PDB entry 5EZK | X-ray diffraction, 8.50 A resolution (very low resolution: no residue pairs are listed; an interface is given only as per-side residue counts) | chains C and D of the 5 polymer chains in the assembly

# Chain C
Protein: DNA-directed RNA polymerase subunit beta
Organism: Escherichia coli
Notes: EC 2.7.7.6
UniProt: P0A8V4 (RPOB_ECO57); numbering as in UniProt (aligned over 1-1342)
Amino-acid sequence (1342 residues; row label = number of the first residue in the row):
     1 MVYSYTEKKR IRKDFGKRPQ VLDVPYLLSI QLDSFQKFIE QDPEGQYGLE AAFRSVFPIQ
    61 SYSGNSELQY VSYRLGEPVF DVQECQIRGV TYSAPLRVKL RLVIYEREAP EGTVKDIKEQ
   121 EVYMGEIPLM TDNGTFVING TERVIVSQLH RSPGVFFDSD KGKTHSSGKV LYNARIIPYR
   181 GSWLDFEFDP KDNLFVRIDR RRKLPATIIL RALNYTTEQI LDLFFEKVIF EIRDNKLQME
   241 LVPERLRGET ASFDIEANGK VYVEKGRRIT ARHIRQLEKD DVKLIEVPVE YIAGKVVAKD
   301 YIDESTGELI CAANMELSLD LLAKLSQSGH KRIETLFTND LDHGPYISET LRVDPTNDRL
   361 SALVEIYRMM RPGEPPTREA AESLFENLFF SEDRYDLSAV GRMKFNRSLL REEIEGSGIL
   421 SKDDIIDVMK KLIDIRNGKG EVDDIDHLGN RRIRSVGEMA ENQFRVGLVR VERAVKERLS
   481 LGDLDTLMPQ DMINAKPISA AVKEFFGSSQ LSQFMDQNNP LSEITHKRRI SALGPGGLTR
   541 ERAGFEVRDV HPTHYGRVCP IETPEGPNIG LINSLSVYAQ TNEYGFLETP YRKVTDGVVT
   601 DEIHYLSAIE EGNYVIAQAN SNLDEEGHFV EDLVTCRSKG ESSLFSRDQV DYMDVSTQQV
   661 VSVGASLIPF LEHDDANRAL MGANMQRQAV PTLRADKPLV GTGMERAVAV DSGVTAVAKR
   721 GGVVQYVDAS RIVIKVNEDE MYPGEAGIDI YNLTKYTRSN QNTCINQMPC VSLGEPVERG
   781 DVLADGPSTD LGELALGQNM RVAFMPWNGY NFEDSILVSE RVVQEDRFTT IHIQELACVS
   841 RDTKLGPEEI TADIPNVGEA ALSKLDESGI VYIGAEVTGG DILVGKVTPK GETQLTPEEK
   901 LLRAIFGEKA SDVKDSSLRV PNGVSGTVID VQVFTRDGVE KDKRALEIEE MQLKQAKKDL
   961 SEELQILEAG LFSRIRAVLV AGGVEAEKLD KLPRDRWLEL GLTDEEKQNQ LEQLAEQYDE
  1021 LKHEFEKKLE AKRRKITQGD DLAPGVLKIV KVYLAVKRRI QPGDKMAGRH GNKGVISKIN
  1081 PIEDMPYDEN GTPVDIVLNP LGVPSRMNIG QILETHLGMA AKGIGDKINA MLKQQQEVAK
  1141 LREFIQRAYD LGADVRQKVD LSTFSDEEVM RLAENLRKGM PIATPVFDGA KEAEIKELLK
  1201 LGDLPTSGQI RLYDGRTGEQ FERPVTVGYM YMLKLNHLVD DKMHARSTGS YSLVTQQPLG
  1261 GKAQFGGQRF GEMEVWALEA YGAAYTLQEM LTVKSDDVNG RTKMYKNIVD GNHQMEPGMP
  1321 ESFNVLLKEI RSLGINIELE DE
Not modelled in the structure: 1-7
UniProt features mapped onto this chain:
  - modified residue (N6-acetyllysine): Lys1022, Lys1200

# Chain D
Protein: DNA-directed RNA polymerase subunit beta'
Organism: Escherichia coli
Notes: EC 2.7.7.6
UniProt: P0A8T8 (RPOC_ECO57); numbering as in UniProt (aligned over 1-1407)
Amino-acid sequence (1407 residues; row label = number of the first residue in the row):
     1 MKDLLKFLKA QTKTEEFDAI KIALASPDMI RSWSFGEVKK PETINYRTFK PERDGLFCAR
    61 IFGPVKDYEC LCGKYKRLKH RGVICEKCGV EVTQTKVRRE RMGHIELASP TAHIWFLKSL
   121 PSRIGLLLDM PLRDIERVLY FESYVVIEGG MTNLERQQIL TEEQYLDALE EFGDEFDAKM
   181 GAEAIQALLK SMDLEQECEQ LREELNETNS ETKRKKLTKR IKLLEAFVQS GNKPEWMILT
   241 VLPVLPPDLR PLVPLDGGRF ATSDLNDLYR RVINRNNRLK RLLDLAAPDI IVRNEKRMLQ
   301 EAVDALLDNG RRGRAITGSN KRPLKSLADM IKGKQGRFRQ NLLGKRVDYS GRSVITVGPY
   361 LRLHQCGLPK KMALELFKPF IYGKLELRGL ATTIKAAKKM VEREEAVVWD ILDEVIREHP
   421 VLLNRAPTLH RLGIQAFEPV LIEGKAIQLH PLVCAAYNAD FDGDQMAVHV PLTLEAQLEA
   481 RALMMSTNNI LSPANGEPII VPSQDVVLGL YYMTRDCVNA KGEGMVLTGP KEAERLYRSG
   541 LASLHARVKV RITEYEKDAN GELVAKTSLK DTTVGRAILW MIVPKGLPYS IVNQALGKKA
   601 ISKMLNTCYR ILGLKPTVIF ADQIMYTGFA YAARSGASVG IDDMVIPEKK HEIISEAEAE
   661 VAEIQEQFQS GLVTAGERYN KVIDIWAAAN DRVSKAMMDN LQTETVINRD GQEEKQVSFN
   721 SIYMMADSGA RGSAAQIRQL AGMRGLMAKP DGSIIETPIT ANFREGLNVL QYFISTHGAR
   781 KGLADTALKT ANSGYLTRRL VDVAQDLVVT EDDCGTHEGI MMTPVIEGGD VKEPLRDRVL
   841 GRVTAEDVLK PGTADILVPR NTLLHEQWCD LLEENSVDAV KVRSVVSCDT DFGVCAHCYG
   901 RDLARGHIIN KGEAIGVIAA QSIGEPGTQL TMRTFHIGGA ASRAAAESSI QVKNKGSIKL
   961 SNVKSVVNSS GKLVITSRNT ELKLIDEFGR TKESYKVPYG AVLAKGDGEQ VAGGETVANW
  1021 DPHTMPVITE VSGFVRFTDM IDGQTITRQT DELTGLSSLV VLDSAERTAG GKDLRPALKI
  1081 VDAQGNDVLI PGTDMPAQYF LPGKAIVQLE DGVQISSGDT LARIPQESGG TKDITGGLPR
  1141 VADLFEARRP KEPAILAEIS GIVSFGKETK GKRRLVITPV DGSDPYEEMI PKWRQLNVFE
  1201 GERVERGDVI SDGPEAPHDI LRLRGVHAVT RYIVNEVQDV YRLQGVKIND KHIEVIVRQM
  1261 LRKATIVNAG SSDFLEGEQV EYSRVKIANR ELEANGKVGA TYSRDLLGIT KASLATESFI
  1321 SAASFQETTR VLTEAAVAGK RDELRGLKEN VIVGRLIPAG TGYAYHQDRM RRRAAGEAPA
  1381 APQVTAEDAS ASLAELLNAG LGGSDNE
Not modelled in the structure: 1-7, 334-343, 934-1132, 1377-1407
UniProt features mapped onto this chain:
  - binding site (Zn(2+)): Cys70, Cys72, Cys85, Cys88, Cys814, Cys888, Cys895, Cys898
  - binding site (Mg(2+)): Asp460, Asp462, Asp464
  - modified residue: Lys972 (N6-acetyllysine)

# Chain C / chain D interface
At this resolution (8 A) residue pairs are not listed: 82 residues of chain C and 79 of chain D lie at the interface.

# Summary
82 residues of chain C face 79 of chain D across their interface. Curated annotation (UniProt) lists 8
Zn2+-binding residues and 3 Mg2+-binding residues on chain D.
Chain C is DNA-directed RNA polymerase subunit beta and chain D is DNA-directed RNA polymerase subunit beta',
both from Escherichia coli; the structure, RNA polymerase model placed by Molecular replacement into X-ray
diffraction map of DNA-bound RNA Polymerase-Sigma 54 ..., was determined by X-ray diffraction, deposited
together with 5NWT.
